4QVM - chains H and Z of the 28 polymer chains in the assembly; structure by X-ray diffraction, 2.80 A resolution.

== Chain H ==
Name: Proteasome subunit beta type-2
Organism: Saccharomyces cerevisiae
Notes: EC 3.4.25.1
UniProt: P25043 (PSB2_YEAST); residues 1-232 here correspond to UniProt positions 30-261 (UniProt number = residue number + 29)
Chain sequence (232 residues; numbered 1 to 232; the number before each row is that of its first residue):
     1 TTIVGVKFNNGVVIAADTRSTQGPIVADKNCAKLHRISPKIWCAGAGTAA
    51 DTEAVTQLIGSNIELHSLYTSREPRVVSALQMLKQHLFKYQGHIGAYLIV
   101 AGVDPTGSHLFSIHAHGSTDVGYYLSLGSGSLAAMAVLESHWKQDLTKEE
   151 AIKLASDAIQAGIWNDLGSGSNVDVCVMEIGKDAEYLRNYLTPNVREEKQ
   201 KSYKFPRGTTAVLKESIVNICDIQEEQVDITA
Not modelled in the structure: 227-232
UniProt features mapped onto this chain:
  - active site: Thr1 (Nucleophile)
Glycans and other covalent adducts: bortezomib (BO2) linked to Thr1
Small-molecule neighbours: bortezomib (BO2; N-[(1R)-1-(dihydroxyboryl)-3-methylbutyl]-N-(pyrazin-2-ylcarbonyl)-L-phenylalaninamide): Arg19, Ser20, Thr21, Gln22, Ala27, Cys31, Lys33, Gly45, Ala46, Gly47, Thr48, Ala49, Thr52, Gly168

== Chain Z ==
Name: Proteasome subunit beta type-6
Organism: Saccharomyces cerevisiae
Notes: EC 3.4.25.1
UniProt: P23724 (PSB6_YEAST); residues 1-222 here correspond to UniProt positions 20-241 (UniProt number = residue number + 19)
Chain sequence (222 residues; row label = number of the first residue in the row):
     1 QFNPYGDNGGTILGIAGEDFAVLAGDTRNITDYSINSRYEPKVFDCGDNI
    51 VMSANGFAADGDALVKRFKNSVKWYHFDHNDKKLSINSAARNIQHLLYGK
   101 RFFPYYVHTIIAGLDEDGKGAVYSFDPVGSYEREQCRAGGAAASLIMPFL
   151 DNQVNFKNQYEPGTNGKVKKPLKYLSVEEVIKLVRDSFTSATERHIQVGD
   201 GLEILIVTKDGVRKEFYELKRD
Bound ions: Mg2+: Thr192, Val198

== How chain H and chain Z interact ==
Contacting residue pairs (60; chain H residue first):
  Arg19(H) with Ile196(Z); Asp222(Z), salt bridge
  Thr21(H) with Ile196(Z)
  Pro24(H) with Arg194(Z); His195(Z); Ile196(Z), hydrogen bond (backbone-backbone)
  Ile25(H) with Arg194(Z); His195(Z)
  Val26(H) with Glu193(Z); Arg194(Z), hydrogen bond (backbone-backbone); Ile196(Z), hydrophobic
  Ala27(H) with Arg194(Z), hydrogen bond (backbone-side chain)
  Lys29(H) with Glu193(Z), salt bridge; Arg194(Z)
  Ile163(H) with Asp222(Z)
  Trp164(H) with Ile35(Z); Arg38(Z), hydrogen bond (backbone-side chain); Arg221(Z); Asp222(Z)
  Asn165(H) with Tyr33(Z); Arg38(Z)
  Asp166(H) with Tyr33(Z); Asp222(Z)
  Leu167(H) with Arg28(Z); Ile30(Z), hydrophobic; Asp32(Z); Tyr33(Z), hydrogen bond (backbone-backbone); Ile35(Z), hydrophobic; Ile196(Z)
  Gly168(H) with Tyr33(Z)
  Ser169(H) with Asp222(Z)
  Gly170(H) with Asp222(Z)
  Ser171(H) with Asp222(Z), hydrogen bond (backbone-side chain)
  Asn194(H) with Lys220(Z), hydrogen bond (backbone-side chain); Asp222(Z)
  Arg196(H) with Thr189(Z); Ser190(Z), hydrogen bond; Glu193(Z)
  Glu197(H) with Arg185(Z), salt bridge
  Lys199(H) with Asp186(Z)
  Gln200(H) with Lys182(Z); Arg185(Z); Asp186(Z), hydrogen bond (backbone-side chain)
  Lys201(H) with Glu179(Z); Asp186(Z), hydrogen bond (backbone-side chain)
  Tyr203(H) with Phe149(Z); Gln153(Z); Leu183(Z); Asp186(Z), hydrogen bond
  Phe205(H) with Asn152(Z); Gln153(Z); Gln159(Z)
  Pro206(H) with Pro162(Z), hydrophobic
  Arg207(H) with Pro162(Z)
  Thr209(H) with Asn158(Z); Gln159(Z); Tyr160(Z), hydrogen bond (backbone-backbone)
  Thr210(H) with Asn165(Z)
  Ala211(H) with Gly166(Z)
  Val212(H) with Asn165(Z)
Other interface residues (no listed pair), chain H (34 interface residues in all): Gly23, Asp28, Val195, Gly208
Other interface residues (no listed pair), chain Z (33 interface residues in all): Ser34, Leu145, Glu161, Glu218

== Overview ==
The interface between chain H and chain Z involves 34 residues on one side and 33 on the other; the contacts
include 12 hydrogen bonds and 3 salt bridges. Polar contacts include Arg19(H)-Asp222(Z), Lys29(H)-Glu193(Z)
and Glu197(H)-Arg185(Z). Bortezomib is covalently linked to Thr1(H).
Here chain H is Proteasome subunit beta type-2 and chain Z is Proteasome subunit beta type-6, both from
Saccharomyces cerevisiae. Entry 4QVM (yCP beta5-M45A mutant in complex with bortezomib) was determined by
X-ray diffraction together with 4QUX, 4QUY, 4QV0, 4QV1, 4QV3, 4QV4 and 42 further entries from the same study.
